PDB entry 1TWF | X-ray diffraction, 2.30 A resolution | chains A and K of the 10 polymer chains in the assembly

[Chain A]
Protein: DNA-directed RNA polymerase II largest subunit
Source organism: Saccharomyces cerevisiae
Notes: EC 2.7.7.6
UniProtKB: P04050 (RPB1_YEAST); residue numbers follow UniProt; this construct covers 1-1733
Chain sequence (1733 residues; each row starts with the number of its first residue):
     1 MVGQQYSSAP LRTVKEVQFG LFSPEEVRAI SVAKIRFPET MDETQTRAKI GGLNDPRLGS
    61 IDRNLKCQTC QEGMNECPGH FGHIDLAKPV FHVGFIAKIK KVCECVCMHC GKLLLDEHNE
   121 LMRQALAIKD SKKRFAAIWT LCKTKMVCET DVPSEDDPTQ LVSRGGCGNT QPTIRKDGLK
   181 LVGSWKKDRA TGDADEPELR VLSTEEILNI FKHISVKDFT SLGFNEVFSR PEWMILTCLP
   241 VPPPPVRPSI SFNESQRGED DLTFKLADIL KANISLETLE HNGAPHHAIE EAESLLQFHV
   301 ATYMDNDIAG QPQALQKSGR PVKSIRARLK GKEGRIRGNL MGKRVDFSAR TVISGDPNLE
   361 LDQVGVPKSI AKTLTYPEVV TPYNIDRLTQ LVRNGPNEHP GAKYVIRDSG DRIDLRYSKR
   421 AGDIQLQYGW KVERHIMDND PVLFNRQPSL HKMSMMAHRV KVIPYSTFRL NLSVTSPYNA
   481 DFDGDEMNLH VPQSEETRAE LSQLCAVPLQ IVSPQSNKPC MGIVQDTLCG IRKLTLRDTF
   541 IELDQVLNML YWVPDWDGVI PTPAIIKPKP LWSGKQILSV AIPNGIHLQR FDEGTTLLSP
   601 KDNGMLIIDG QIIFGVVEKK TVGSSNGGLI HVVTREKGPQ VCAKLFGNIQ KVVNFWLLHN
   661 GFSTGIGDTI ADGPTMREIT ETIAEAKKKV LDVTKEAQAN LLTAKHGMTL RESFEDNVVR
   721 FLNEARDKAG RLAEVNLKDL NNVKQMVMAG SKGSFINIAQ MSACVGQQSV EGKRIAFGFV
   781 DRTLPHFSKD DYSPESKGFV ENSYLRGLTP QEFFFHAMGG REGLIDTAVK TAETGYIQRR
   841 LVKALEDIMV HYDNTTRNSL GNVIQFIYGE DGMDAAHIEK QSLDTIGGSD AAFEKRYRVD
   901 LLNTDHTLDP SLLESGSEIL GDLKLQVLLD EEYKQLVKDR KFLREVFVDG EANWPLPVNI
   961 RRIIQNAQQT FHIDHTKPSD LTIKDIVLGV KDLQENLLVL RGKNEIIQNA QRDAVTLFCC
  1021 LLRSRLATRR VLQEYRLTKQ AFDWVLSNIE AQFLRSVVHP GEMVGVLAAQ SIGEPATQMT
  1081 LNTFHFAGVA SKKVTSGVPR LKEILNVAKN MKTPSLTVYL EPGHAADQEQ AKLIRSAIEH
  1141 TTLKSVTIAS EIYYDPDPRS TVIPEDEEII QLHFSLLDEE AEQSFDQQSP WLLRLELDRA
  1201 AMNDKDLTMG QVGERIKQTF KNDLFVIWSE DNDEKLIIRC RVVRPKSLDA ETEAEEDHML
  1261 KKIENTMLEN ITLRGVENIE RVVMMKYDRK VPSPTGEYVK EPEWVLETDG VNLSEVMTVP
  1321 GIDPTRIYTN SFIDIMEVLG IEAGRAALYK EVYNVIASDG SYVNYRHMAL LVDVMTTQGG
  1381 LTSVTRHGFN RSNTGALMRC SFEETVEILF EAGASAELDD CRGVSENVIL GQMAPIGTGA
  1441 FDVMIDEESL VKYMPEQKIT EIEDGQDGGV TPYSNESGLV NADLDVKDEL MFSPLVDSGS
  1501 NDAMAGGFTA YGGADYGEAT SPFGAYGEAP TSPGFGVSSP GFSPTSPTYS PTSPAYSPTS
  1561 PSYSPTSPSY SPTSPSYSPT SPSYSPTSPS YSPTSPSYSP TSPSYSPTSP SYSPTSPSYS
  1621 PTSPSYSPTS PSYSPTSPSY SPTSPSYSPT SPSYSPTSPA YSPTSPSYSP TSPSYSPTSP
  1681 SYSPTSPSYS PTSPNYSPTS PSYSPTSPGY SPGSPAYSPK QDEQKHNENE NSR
Not modelled in the structure: 1, 1082-1091, 1177-1186, 1244-1253, 1451-1733
Bound ions: Zn2+ site 1: Cys67, Cys70, Cys77, His80; Zn2+ site 2: Cys107, Cys110, Cys148, Cys167; Mn2+ site 1: Asp481, Asp483, Asp485 (together with UTP); Mn2+ site 2: Asp481, Asp483 (together with UTP) (shared with 1 residue of chain B)
Residues lining bound ligands: UTP (uridine 5'-triphosphate): Asp481, Asp483, Asp485
Swiss-Prot annotation at these positions:
  - region: Pro248 to Asp260 (Lid loop), Asn306 to Lys323 (Rudder loop), Pro810 to Glu822 (Bridging helix)
  - binding site (Zn(2+)): Cys67, Cys70, Cys77, His80, Cys107, Cys110, Cys148, Cys167
  - binding site (Mg(2+)): Asp481, Asp483, Asp485
  - modified residue: Thr1471 (Phosphothreonine)
  - cross-link (Glycyl lysine isopeptide (Lys-Gly)): Lys695 (interchain with G-Cter in ubiquitin), Lys1246 (interchain with G-Cter in ubiquitin), Lys1350 (interchain with G-Cter in ubiquitin)
  - natural variant: Ser1653 to Pro1659 (deletion: In strain: A364A)
  - mutagenesis: Lys1246 (K1246R: Impairs ubiquitination during transcription stress)

[Chain K]
Protein: DNA-directed RNA polymerase II 13.6 kDa polypeptide
Source organism: Saccharomyces cerevisiae
Notes: EC 2.7.7.6
UniProtKB: P38902 (RPB11_YEAST); residue numbers follow UniProt; this construct covers 1-120
Chain sequence (120 residues; row label = number of the first residue in the row):
     1 MNAPDRFELF LLGEGESKLK IDPDTKAPNA VVITFEKEDH TLGNLIRAEL LNDRKVLFAA
    61 YKVEHPFFAR FKLRIQTTEG YDPKDALKNA CNSIINKLGA LKTNFETEWN LQTLAADDAF
Not modelled in the structure: 115-120
Swiss-Prot annotation at these positions:
  - mutagenesis: Glu108 (E108G/V: Transcript termination readthrough; E108K: Transcript termination readthrough. Lethal), Leu111 (L111P: Transcript termination readthrough), Leu114 (L114P: Transcript termination readthrough)

[Interface between chain A and chain K]
Residue-residue contacts (40; chain A residue first):
  Asp356(A) with His65(K), salt bridge
  Asn358(A) with Glu64(K); His65(K); Pro66(K)
  Pro367(A) with Asn2(K)
  Lys368(A) with Asn2(K), hydrogen bond (backbone-side chain)
  Ser369(A) with Met1(K); Asn2(K), hydrogen bond
  Ile463(A) with Phe67(K), hydrophobic
  Pro464(A) with Asn2(K); Pro4(K); Phe67(K), hydrophobic; Phe68(K)
  Tyr465(A) with Asn2(K), hydrogen bond (backbone-backbone); Ala3(K), hydrophobic; Pro4(K); Phe67(K), hydrophobic
  Ser466(A) with Asn2(K)
  Arg469(A) with Phe67(K)
  Asp544(A) with Arg47(K), hydrogen bond (backbone-side chain); Leu51(K)
  Leu547(A) with Phe58(K), hydrophobic; Ala59(K); Ala60(K)
  Asn548(A) with Arg47(K); Ala60(K); Tyr61(K), hydrogen bond (side chain-backbone)
  Tyr551(A) with Val32(K); Phe58(K), hydrophobic; Ala60(K), hydrophobic; Lys62(K), hydrogen bond (backbone-side chain); Lys72(K); Arg74(K)
  Trp552(A) with Lys62(K); Val63(K)
  Trp556(A) with Lys26(K); Phe58(K), hydrophobic; Arg74(K)
  Asp557(A) with Lys26(K)
  Ile560(A) with Leu57(K)
Other interface residues (no listed pair), chain A (19 interface residues in all): Gly558

[In short]
19 residues of chain A face 22 of chain K across their interface, with 6 hydrogen bonds and 1 salt bridge.
Among the polar pairs are Asp356(A)-His65(K), Lys368(A)-Asn2(K) and Ser369(A)-Asn2(K). Chain A binds UTP.
Chain A is DNA-directed RNA polymerase II largest subunit and chain K is DNA-directed RNA polymerase II 13.6
kDa polypeptide, both from Saccharomyces cerevisiae; the structure, RNA polymerase II complexed with UTP at
2.3 A resolution, was determined by X-ray diffraction, deposited together with 1R9S, 1R9T, 1TWA, 1TWC, 1TWG
and 1TWH.
